7EHQ - chain A; structure by X-ray diffraction, 1.70 A resolution.

# Chain A
Name: Chitin oligosaccharide binding protein NagB2
From: Paenibacillus sp. FPU-7
Chain sequence (440 residues; each row starts with the number of its first residue):
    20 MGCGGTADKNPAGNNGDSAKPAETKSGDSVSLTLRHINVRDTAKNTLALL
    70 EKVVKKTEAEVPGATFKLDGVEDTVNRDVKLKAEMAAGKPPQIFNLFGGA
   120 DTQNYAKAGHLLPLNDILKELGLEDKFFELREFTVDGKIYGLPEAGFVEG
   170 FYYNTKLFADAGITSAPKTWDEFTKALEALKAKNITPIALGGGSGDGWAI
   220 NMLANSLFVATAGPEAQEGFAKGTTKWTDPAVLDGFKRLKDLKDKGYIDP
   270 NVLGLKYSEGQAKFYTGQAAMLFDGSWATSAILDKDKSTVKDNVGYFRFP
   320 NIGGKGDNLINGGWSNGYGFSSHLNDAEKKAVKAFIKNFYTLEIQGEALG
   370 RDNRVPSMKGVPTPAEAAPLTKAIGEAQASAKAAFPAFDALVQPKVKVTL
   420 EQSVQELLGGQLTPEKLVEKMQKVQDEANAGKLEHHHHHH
Unresolved in the structure: 20-45, 452-459
Reported in the primary citation:
  - binding site for N-acetylglucosamine: Ile56, Asn57, Asp92, Arg96, Gly165, Glu168, Trp217, Trp296, Ser334, Asn335, Arg373, Asp408

# In short
From the paper: a binding site for N-acetylglucosamine at Ile56, Asn57 and Asp92 among others.
Chain A is Chitin oligosaccharide binding protein NagB2 (Paenibacillus sp. FPU-7); the structure, Chitin
oligosaccharide binding protein, was determined by X-ray diffraction together with 7EHO, 7EHP and 7EHU from
the same study.
